Entry 1UJK (X-ray diffraction, 1.90 A resolution); this record covers chains A and C.

Chain A:
Name: ADP-ribosylation factor binding protein GGA1
From: Homo sapiens
Notes: fragment: VHS domain, N-terminal domain
Reference sequence: Q9UJY5 (GGA1_HUMAN); numbering as in UniProt (aligned over 1-147)
Sequence (147 residues; row label = number of the first residue in the row):
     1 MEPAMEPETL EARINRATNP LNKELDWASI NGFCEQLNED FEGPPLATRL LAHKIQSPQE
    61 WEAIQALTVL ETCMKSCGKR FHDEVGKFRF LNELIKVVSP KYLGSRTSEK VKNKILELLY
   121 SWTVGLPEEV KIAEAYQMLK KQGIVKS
Not modelled in the structure: 1, 147
Cystine bridges: Cys34-Cys73

Chain C:
Name: C-terminal peptide from Beta-secretase
Notes: EC 3.4.23.-
Reference sequence: P56817 (BACE1_HUMAN); residues 1-12 here correspond to UniProt positions 490-501 (UniProt number = residue number + 489)
Sequence (12 residues; numbered 1 to 12; the number before each row is that of its first residue):
     1 HDDFADDISL LK
Not modelled in the structure: 1-5
Modified positions: Ser9 (phosphoserine; SEP)
Differences from the reference sequence: modified residue (9)

Interface between chain A and chain C:
Pairs across the interface - 24 pairs, chain A then chain C:
  Lys87(A) with Asp6(C); Asp7(C)
  Phe88(A) with Asp7(C), hydrogen bond (backbone-side chain); Ile8(C); Ser9(C); Leu10(C), hydrophobic
  Arg89(A) with Asp6(C), salt bridge; Asp7(C), hydrogen bond (backbone-side chain); Ile8(C)
  Asn92(A) with Ile8(C); Ser9(C), hydrogen bond (side chain-backbone); Leu10(C); Leu11(C), hydrogen bond (side chain-backbone)
  Ile95(A) with Leu10(C), hydrophobic; Leu11(C)
  Lys96(A) with Leu11(C)
  Lys101(A) with Lys12(C)
  Tyr102(A) with Leu11(C); Lys12(C), hydrogen bond (side chain-backbone)
  Lys131(A) with Asp7(C), salt bridge
  Met138(A) with Leu10(C), hydrophobic; Leu11(C); Lys12(C)
  Gln142(A) with Lys12(C), hydrogen bond (side chain-backbone)
Other interface residues (no listed pair), chain A (13 interface residues in all): Glu134, Ala135

Overview:
Chain A and chain C form an interface of 13 and 7 residues respectively; the contacts include 6 hydrogen bonds
and 2 salt bridges. Among the polar pairs are Arg89(A)-Asp6(C), Lys131(A)-Asp7(C) and Phe88(A)-Asp7(C).
Chain A is ADP-ribosylation factor binding protein GGA1 (Homo sapiens) and chain C is C-terminal peptide from
Beta-secretase; the structure, VHS domain of human GGA1 complexed with C-terminal phosphopeptide from BACE,
was determined by X-ray diffraction, deposited together with 1UJJ.
